PDB entry 4X66 | X-ray diffraction, 3.45 A resolution | chains A and L of the 23 polymer chains in the assembly

[Chain A]
Molecule: 16S rRNA
Organism: Thermus thermophilus HB8
Sequence (1522 nucleotides; numbered 0 to 1544 plus 19 insertion-coded residues; 42 numbers in that range are skipped by the numbering (no residue carries them; nothing is unmodelled there); the number before each row is that of its first residue; a row labelled like 190A-190L holds insertion residues (190A, then the next letters in order); numbering starts at 0):
     0 UUUGUUGGAG AGUUUGAUCC UGGCUCAGGG UGAACGCUGG CGGCGUGCCU AAGACAUGCA
    60 AGUCGUGCGG G
    73 CCGCGGGGUU UU
    88 ACUCCG
    95 UGGUC
   101 AGCGGCGGAC GGGUGAGUAA CGCGUGGGU
  129A G
   130 ACCUACCCGG AAGAGGGGGA CAACCCGGGG AAACUCGGGC UAAUCCCCCA UGUGGACCCG
   190 C
190A-190L CCCUUGGGGUGU
   191 GUCCAAAGGG CUUU
   216 GCCCGCUUCC GGAUGGGCCC GCGUCCCAUC AGCUAGUUGG UGGGGUAAUG GCCCACCAAG
   276 GCGACGACGG GUAGCCGGUC UGAGAGGAUG GCCGGCCACA GGGGCACUGA GACACGGGCC
   336 CCACUCCUAC GGGAGGCAGC AGUUAGGAAU CUUCCGCAAU GGGCGCAAGC CUGACGGAGC
   396 GACGCCGCUU GGAGGAAGAA GCCCUUCGGG GUGUAAACUC CUGAA
   442 CCCGGGACGA AACCCCCGAC GA
   474 GGGGACUGAC GGUACCGGG
   494 GUAAUAGCGC CGGCCAACUC CGUGCCAGCA GCCGCGGUAA UACGGAGGGC GCGAGCGUUA
   554 CCCGGAUUCA CUGGGCGUAA AGGGCGUGUA GGCGGCCUGG GGCGUCCCAU GUGAAAGACC
   614 ACGGCUCAAC CGUGGGGGAG CGUGGGAUAC GCUCAGGCUA GACGGUGGGA GAGGGUGGUG
   674 GAAUUCCCGG AGUAGCGGUG AAAUGCGCAG AUACCGGGAG GAACGCCGAU GGCGAAGGCA
   734 GCCACCUGGU CCACCCGUGA CGCUGAGGCG CGAAAGCGUG GGGAGCAAAC CGGAUUAGAU
   794 ACCCGGGUAG UCCACGCCCU AAACGAUGCG CGCUAGGUCU CUGGGUCU
   848 CCUGGGGGCC GAAGCUAACG CGUUAAGCGC GCCGCCUGGG GAGUACGGCC GCAAGGCUGA
   908 AACUCAAAGG AAUUGACGGG GGCCCGCACA AGCGGUGGAG CAUGUGGUUU AAUUCGAAGX
   968 AACGCGAAGA ACCUUACCAG GCCUUGACAU GCUAGG
 1003A G
  1004 AACCCGGGUG AAAGCCUGGG GUGCCCC
1030A-1030D GCGA
  1031 GGGGAGCCCU AGCACAGGUG CUGCAUGGCC GUCGUCAGCU CGUGCCGUGA GGUGUUGGGU
  1091 UAAGUCCCGC AACGAGCGCA ACCCCCGCCG UUAGUUGCCA GCGGUUCGGC CGGGCACUCU
  1151 AACGGGACUG CCCGCGAAA
  1171 GCGGGAGGAA GGAGGGGACG ACGUCUGGUC AGCAUGGCCC UUACGGCCUG GGCGACACAC
  1231 GUGCUACAAU GCCCACUACA AAGCGAUGCC ACCCGGCAAC GGGGAGCUAA UCGCAAAAAG
  1291 GUGGGCCCAG UUCGGAUUGG GGUCUGCAAC CCGACCCCAU GAAGCCGGAA UCGCUAGUAA
  1351 UCGCGGAUCA G
 1361A C
  1362 CAUGCCGCGG UGAAUACGUU CCCGGGCCUU GUACACACXG CCXGUXACGC CAUGGGAGCG
  1422 GGCUCUACCC GAAGUCGCCG GG
  1446 AGCCUACGGG
  1459 CAGGCGCCGA GGGUAGGGCC CGUGACUGGG GCGAAGUCGU AACAAGGUAG CUGUACCGGA
  1519 AGGUGCGGCU GGAUCCACUC CUUUCU
Disordered / not traced: 0-4, 1534-1538
Construct notes: conflict C1534 (A132811 in 55771382), A1535 (C132812 in 55771382)
Modified / non-standard residues: PSU (pseudouridine-5'-monophosphate) at position 516, 7MG (7N-methyl-8-hydroguanosine-5'-monophosphate) at position 527, M2G (N2-dimethylguanosine-5'-monophosphate) at position 966, 5MC (5-methylcytidine-5'-monophosphate) at position 967, 2MG (2N-methylguanosine-5'-monophosphate) at position 1207, 5MC (5-methylcytidine-5'-monophosphate) at position 1400, 4OC (4n,o2'-methylcytidine-5'-monophosphate) at position 1402, 5MC (5-methylcytidine-5'-monophosphate) at position 1404, 5MC (5-methylcytidine-5'-monophosphate) at position 1407, UR3 (3-methyluridine-5'-monophoshate) at position 1498, MA6 (6N-dimethyladenosine-5'-monophoshate) at position 1518, MA6 (6N-dimethyladenosine-5'-monophoshate) at position 1519, PSU (pseudouridine-5'-monophosphate) at position 1540, PSU (pseudouridine-5'-monophosphate) at position 1541
Ion coordination: Mg2+ site 1: U5, G6 (shared with 1 residue of chain D); Mg2+ site 2: U12, G22; K+ site 1 near U14 (its only coordinating residue here); Mg2+ site 3 near G21 (its only coordinating residue here); Mg2+ site 4 near G28 (its only coordinating residue here); Mg2+ site 5 near U37 (its only coordinating residue here); Mg2+ site 6: G46, G394; Mg2+ site 7 near C48 (its only coordinating residue here); Mg2+ site 8 near A53 (its only coordinating residue here); Mg2+ site 9: G61, U62; Mg2+ site 10: G70, U98; Mg2+ site 11: U83, C1543; 97 more Mg2+ sites not listed; 14 more K+ sites not listed
Small-molecule neighbours:
  - paromomycin (PAR), molecule 1: G31, C47, C48, A50, A51, G52, A53, G113, U114, G115, A353, C355, A356, U358, U359, A360, G361, U365, C366
  - paromomycin (PAR), molecule 2: G567, G568, C569, G570, G575, G821, C862, U863, G874, C875, C879
  - paromomycin (PAR), molecule 3: G610, A611, C613, A614, A622, C623, C624, G625, U626
  - paromomycin (PAR), molecule 4: G661, G662, A663, G664, A665, G666, G667, U740, G741, G742, U743
  - paromomycin (PAR), molecule 5: U669, G670, G671, U672, G673, G714, A715, A716, C717, C805, C806
  - paromomycin (PAR), molecule 6: 5MC_1404, G1405, U1406, 5MC_1407, A1408, C1409, G1489, C1490, G1491, A1492, A1493, G1494, U1495, C1496

[Chain L]
Molecule: 30S ribosomal protein S12
Organism: Thermus thermophilus (strain HB8 / ATCC 27634 / DSM 579)
UniProt: Q5SHN3 (RS12_THET8); residues 5-129 here correspond to UniProt positions 2-126 (UniProt number = residue number - 3)
Amino-acid sequence (125 residues; each row starts with the number of its first residue):
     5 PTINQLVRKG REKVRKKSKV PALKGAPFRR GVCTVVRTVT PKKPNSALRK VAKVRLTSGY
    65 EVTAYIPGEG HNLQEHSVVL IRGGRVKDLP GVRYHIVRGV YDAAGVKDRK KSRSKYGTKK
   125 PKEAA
Modified / non-standard residues: Asp92 ((3S)-3-(methylsulfanyl)-L-aspartic acid; 0TD)
UniProt features mapped onto this chain:
  - modified residue: Asp92 (3-methylthioaspartic acid)

[Chain A / chain L interface]
Contacting residue pairs (132):
  C23(A) with Lys23(L), phosphate contact
  U24(A) with Lys23(L), salt bridge to the phosphate
  A33(A) with Phe32(L), base contact
  C34(A) with Phe32(L), sugar contact; Val101(L), sugar contact; Val104(L), phosphate contact
  G35(A) with Val104(L), sugar contact; Ser118(L), hydrogen bond to the sugar; Gly121(L), sugar contact
  C36(A) with Arg117(L), hydrogen bond to the sugar; Ser118(L), sugar contact; Thr122(L), sugar contact; Lys123(L), salt bridge to the phosphate; Lys124(L), hydrogen bond to the phosphate
  U37(A) with Lys123(L), salt bridge to the phosphate; Lys124(L), hydrogen bond to the phosphate
  C241(A) with Arg19(L), sugar contact
  G302(A) with Lys17(L), salt bridge to the phosphate
  A303(A) with Lys17(L), salt bridge to the phosphate
  G362(A) with Lys28(L), hydrogen bond to the sugar; Arg33(L), hydrogen bond to the phosphate; Arg34(L), salt bridge to the phosphate; Thr61(L), phosphate contact
  A363(A) with Lys28(L), hydrogen bond to the base; Pro31(L), base contact; Phe32(L), base contact; Arg33(L), salt bridge to the phosphate; Arg34(L), salt bridge to the phosphate; Thr61(L), hydrogen bond to the phosphate; Leu84(L), sugar contact
  A364(A) with Lys28(L), base contact
  C501(A) with Arg117(L), salt bridge to the phosphate; Ser118(L), hydrogen bond to the phosphate; Lys124(L), salt bridge to the phosphate
  G502(A) with Lys115(L), phosphate contact; Ser116(L), phosphate contact; Arg117(L), hydrogen bond to the phosphate; Ser118(L), hydrogen bond to the phosphate; Lys119(L), hydrogen bond to the phosphate
  C503(A) with Ser116(L), hydrogen bond to the phosphate; Lys119(L), salt bridge to the phosphate
  C518(A) with Ser50(L), hydrogen bond to the phosphate
  C519(A) with Ser50(L), hydrogen bond to the phosphate
  A520(A) with Ala51(L), phosphate contact; Leu52(L), hydrogen bond to the phosphate; Lys54(L), salt bridge to the phosphate; Glu73(L), hydrogen bond to the sugar
  G521(A) with Leu52(L), phosphate contact; Arg53(L), hydrogen bond to the base; Lys54(L), salt bridge to the phosphate; Gly72(L), phosphate contact; Glu73(L), phosphate contact
  C522(A) with Asn49(L), base contact; Arg53(L), base contact; Tyr69(L), hydrogen bond to the phosphate; Pro71(L), phosphate contact; Gly72(L), hydrogen bond to the phosphate; Tyr120(L), phosphate contact
  A523(A) with Arg53(L), base contact; Val90(L), base contact; Asp92(L), base contact; Tyr120(L), phosphate contact
  C525(A) with Arg89(L), salt bridge to the phosphate
  C526(A) with Lys91(L), phosphate contact
  7MG_527(A) with Asn49(L), hydrogen bond to the base; Asp92(L), base contact
  C528(A) with Asn49(L), hydrogen bond to the base
  G529(A) with Asn49(L), base contact; Ser50(L), hydrogen bond to the base
  G537(A) with Glu73(L), sugar contact; Arg113(L), salt bridge to the phosphate
  G538(A) with Arg113(L), phosphate contact; Lys114(L), hydrogen bond to the phosphate; Lys115(L), hydrogen bond to the phosphate
  A539(A) with Lys114(L), phosphate contact; Lys115(L), phosphate contact
  G541(A) with Lys115(L), base contact
  G550(A) with Lys119(L), sugar contact
  U551(A) with Arg86(L), sugar contact; Lys119(L), sugar contact
  U552(A) with Pro31(L), hydrogen bond to the sugar; Phe32(L), base contact; Arg86(L), sugar contact; Gly87(L), hydrogen bond to the sugar; Gly88(L), phosphate contact
  A553(A) with Val24(L), phosphate contact; Gly29(L), hydrogen bond to the sugar; Ala30(L), sugar contact; Pro31(L), sugar contact; Gly87(L), phosphate contact; Gly88(L), phosphate contact
  C554(A) with Ser22(L), hydrogen bond to the phosphate
  C555(A) with Lys20(L), phosphate contact
  C556(A) with Lys20(L), salt bridge to the phosphate
  C562(A) with Arg15(L), phosphate contact; Glu16(L), hydrogen bond to the sugar; Lys17(L), sugar contact; Val18(L), base contact
  A563(A) with Arg15(L), hydrogen bond to the base
  C564(A) with Leu10(L), phosphate contact; Arg15(L), salt bridge to the phosphate
  G567(A) with Pro5(L), base contact; Arg15(L), hydrogen bond to the base
  G568(A) with Pro5(L), base contact
  G585(A) with Asn8(L), hydrogen bond to the sugar
  C879(A) with Thr6(L), base contact
  C880(A) with Thr6(L), hydrogen bond to the phosphate; Asn8(L), hydrogen bond to the phosphate; Gln9(L), phosphate contact; Arg12(L), salt bridge to the phosphate
  G881(A) with Gln9(L), hydrogen bond to the phosphate; Arg12(L), salt bridge to the phosphate
  C882(A) with Pro5(L), base contact
  C883(A) with Arg15(L), base contact
  U884(A) with Arg15(L), hydrogen bond to the base
  A909(A) with Lys21(L), salt bridge to the phosphate
  C910(A) with Arg97(L), salt bridge to the phosphate
  U911(A) with Gly95(L), phosphate contact; Arg97(L), salt bridge to the phosphate
  C912(A) with Lys46(L), hydrogen bond to the phosphate; Arg89(L), salt bridge to the phosphate; Pro94(L), phosphate contact
  A913(A) with Lys46(L), salt bridge to the phosphate; Lys91(L), salt bridge to the phosphate
  C1411(A) with Lys57(L), phosphate contact
  C1412(A) with Lys57(L), salt bridge to the phosphate
  C1490(A) with Pro94(L), sugar contact
  G1491(A) with Thr44(L), sugar contact; Lys46(L), phosphate contact
  A1492(A) with Lys46(L), phosphate contact; Lys47(L), hydrogen bond to the phosphate; Ser50(L), hydrogen bond to the base
Also at the interface, not in a pair above, chain A (67 interface residues in all): A32, U49, G500, C504, G524, C536, A1413
Also at the interface, not in a pair above, chain L (73 interface residues in all): Ile7, Lys13, Pro25, Arg41, Pro45, Pro48, Glu65, Gly74, Tyr105, Asp112

[Summary]
67 residues of chain A face 73 of chain L across their interface; the contacts include 40 hydrogen bonds and
26 salt bridges. Polar pairs include A363(A)-Lys28(L), G521(A)-Arg53(L) and 7MG_527(A)-Asn49(L). Bound to
chain A: 6 copies of paromomycin.
Here chain A is 16S rRNA (Thermus thermophilus HB8) and chain L is 30S ribosomal protein S12 (Thermus
thermophilus (strain HB8 / ATCC 27634 / DSM 579)). Entry 4X66 (Crystal Structure of 30S ribosomal subunit from
Thermus thermophilus) was determined by X-ray diffraction together with 4X62, 4X64 and 4X65 from the same
study.
